PDB entry 6F5J | electron microscopy, 3.10 A resolution | chains B and C of the 3 polymer chains in the assembly

[Chain B]
Protein: Genome polyprotein
Organism: Deformed wing virus
Reference sequence: E0YTW0 (E0YTW0_9VIRU); the author numbering skips numbers that UniProt does not, so the offset changes along the chain: 1-44 = UniProt 116-159; 46-254 = UniProt 160-368
Chain sequence (253 residues; each row starts with the number of its first residue; note: 1 number in that range is skipped by the numbering (no residue carries it; nothing is unmodelled there)):
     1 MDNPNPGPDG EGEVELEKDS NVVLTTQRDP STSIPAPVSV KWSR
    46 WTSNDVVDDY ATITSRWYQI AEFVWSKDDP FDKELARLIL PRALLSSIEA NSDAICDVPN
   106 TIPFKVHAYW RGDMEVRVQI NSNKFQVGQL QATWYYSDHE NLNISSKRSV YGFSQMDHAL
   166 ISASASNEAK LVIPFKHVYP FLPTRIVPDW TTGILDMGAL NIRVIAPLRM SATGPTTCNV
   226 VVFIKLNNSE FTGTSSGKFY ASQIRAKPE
Not modelled in the structure: 1, 252-254

[Chain C]
Protein: Genome polyprotein
Organism: Deformed wing virus
Reference sequence: Q7TG18 (Q7TG18_9VIRU); residues 1-416 here correspond to UniProt positions 486-901 (UniProt number = residue number + 485)
Chain sequence (416 residues; each row starts with the number of its first residue):
     1 DNPSYQQSPR HFVPTGMHSL ALGTNLVEPL HALRLDAAGT TQHPVGCAPD EDMTVSSIAS
    61 RYGLIRRVQW KKDHAKGSLL LQLDADPFVE QRIEGTNPIS LYWFAPVGVV SSMFMQWRGS
   121 LEYRFDIIAS QFHTGRLIVG YVPGLTASLQ LQMDYMKLKS SSYVVFDLQE SNSFTFEVPY
   181 VSYRPWWVRK YGGNYLPSST DAPSTLFMYV QVPLIPMEAV SDTIDINVYV RGGSSFEVCV
   241 PVQPSLGLNW NTDFILRNDE EYRAKTGYAP YYAGVWHSFN NSNSLVFRWG SASDQIAQWP
   301 TISVPRGELA FLRIKDGKQA AVGTQPWRTM VVWPSGHGYN IGIPTYNAER ARQLAQHLYG
   361 GGSLTDEKAK QLFVPANQQG PGKVSNGNPV WEVMRAPLAT QRAHIQDFEF IEAIPE
Not modelled in the structure: 1, 258-261, 399-416

[Chain B / chain C interface]
Contacting residue pairs (49):
  Pro37(B) - Asp50(C)
  Val40(B) - Gly46(C)
  Trp42(B) - Pro44(C)
  Trp42(B) - Val45(C)
  Trp42(B) - Gly46(C)
  Trp42(B) - Cys47(C)
  Phe76(B) - Arg67(C)
  Lys129(B) - Ser130(C)
  Lys129(B) - Gln131(C)
  Phe130(B) - Phe132(C)  hydrophobic
  Phe130(B) - Met217(C)  hydrophobic
  Phe130(B) - Val220(C)  hydrophobic
  Val132(B) - Ile128(C)
  Val132(B) - Ser130(C)
  Val132(B) - His133(C)
  Gly133(B) - Ile128(C)
  Gln134(B) - Ile128(C)
  Gln134(B) - Asn227(C)
  Asn148(B) - Trp250(C)
  Ser151(B) - Trp103(C)
  Ser151(B) - Asn249(C)
  Ser154(B) - Trp103(C)
  Tyr156(B) - Leu64(C)
  Tyr156(B) - Ile65(C)
  Tyr156(B) - Gln91(C)
  Tyr156(B) - Trp103(C)  hydrophobic
  Gly157(B) - Trp103(C)
  Ser159(B) - Tyr62(C)
  Ser159(B) - Gly63(C)
  Ser159(B) - Leu64(C)  hydrogen bond (side chain-backbone)
  Gln160(B) - Tyr62(C)
  Gln160(B) - Phe104(C)  hydrogen bond (side chain-backbone)
  Gln160(B) - Pro106(C)
  Ser169(B) - Ala129(C)
  Ser169(B) - Ser130(C)
  Lys181(B) - Asp50(C)  salt bridge
  Ile210(B) - Asn227(C)
  Ile210(B) - Tyr229(C)
  Ala211(B) - Ile128(C)  hydrophobic
  Ala211(B) - Asp225(C)
  Pro212(B) - Asp225(C)
  Arg214(B) - Gln69(C)  hydrogen bond
  Arg214(B) - Ser221(C)
  Arg214(B) - Thr223(C)  hydrogen bond
  Arg214(B) - Asp225(C)  salt bridge
  Met215(B) - Ser221(C)
  Ser216(B) - Glu218(C)
  Ser216(B) - Ala219(C)  hydrogen bond (side chain-backbone)
  Ser216(B) - Val220(C)
Other interface residues (no listed pair), chain B (29 interface residues in all): Ala36, Arg44, Lys152, Val155, Leu165
Other interface residues (no listed pair), chain C (34 interface residues in all): Arg61, Ala105

[Summary]
29 residues of chain B and 34 residues of chain C are in contact; the contacts include 5 hydrogen bonds and 2
salt bridges. Polar contacts include Lys181(B)-Asp50(C), Arg214(B)-Asp225(C) and Ser159(B)-Leu64(C).
Chain B is Genome polyprotein and chain C is Genome polyprotein, both from Deformed wing virus; the structure,
Structure of deformed wing virus carrying the GFP gene, was determined by electron microscopy.
